PDB entry 8YQT | electron microscopy, 2.56 A resolution | chains B and J of the 9 polymer chains in the assembly

== Chain B ==
Name: DNA-directed RNA polymerase subunit beta
Source organism: African swine fever virus
Notes: EC 2.7.7.6
UniProtKB: A0A2X0RU95 (A0A2X0RU95_ASF); residue numbers follow UniProt; this construct covers 1-1242
Chain sequence (1242 residues; row label = number of the first residue in the row):
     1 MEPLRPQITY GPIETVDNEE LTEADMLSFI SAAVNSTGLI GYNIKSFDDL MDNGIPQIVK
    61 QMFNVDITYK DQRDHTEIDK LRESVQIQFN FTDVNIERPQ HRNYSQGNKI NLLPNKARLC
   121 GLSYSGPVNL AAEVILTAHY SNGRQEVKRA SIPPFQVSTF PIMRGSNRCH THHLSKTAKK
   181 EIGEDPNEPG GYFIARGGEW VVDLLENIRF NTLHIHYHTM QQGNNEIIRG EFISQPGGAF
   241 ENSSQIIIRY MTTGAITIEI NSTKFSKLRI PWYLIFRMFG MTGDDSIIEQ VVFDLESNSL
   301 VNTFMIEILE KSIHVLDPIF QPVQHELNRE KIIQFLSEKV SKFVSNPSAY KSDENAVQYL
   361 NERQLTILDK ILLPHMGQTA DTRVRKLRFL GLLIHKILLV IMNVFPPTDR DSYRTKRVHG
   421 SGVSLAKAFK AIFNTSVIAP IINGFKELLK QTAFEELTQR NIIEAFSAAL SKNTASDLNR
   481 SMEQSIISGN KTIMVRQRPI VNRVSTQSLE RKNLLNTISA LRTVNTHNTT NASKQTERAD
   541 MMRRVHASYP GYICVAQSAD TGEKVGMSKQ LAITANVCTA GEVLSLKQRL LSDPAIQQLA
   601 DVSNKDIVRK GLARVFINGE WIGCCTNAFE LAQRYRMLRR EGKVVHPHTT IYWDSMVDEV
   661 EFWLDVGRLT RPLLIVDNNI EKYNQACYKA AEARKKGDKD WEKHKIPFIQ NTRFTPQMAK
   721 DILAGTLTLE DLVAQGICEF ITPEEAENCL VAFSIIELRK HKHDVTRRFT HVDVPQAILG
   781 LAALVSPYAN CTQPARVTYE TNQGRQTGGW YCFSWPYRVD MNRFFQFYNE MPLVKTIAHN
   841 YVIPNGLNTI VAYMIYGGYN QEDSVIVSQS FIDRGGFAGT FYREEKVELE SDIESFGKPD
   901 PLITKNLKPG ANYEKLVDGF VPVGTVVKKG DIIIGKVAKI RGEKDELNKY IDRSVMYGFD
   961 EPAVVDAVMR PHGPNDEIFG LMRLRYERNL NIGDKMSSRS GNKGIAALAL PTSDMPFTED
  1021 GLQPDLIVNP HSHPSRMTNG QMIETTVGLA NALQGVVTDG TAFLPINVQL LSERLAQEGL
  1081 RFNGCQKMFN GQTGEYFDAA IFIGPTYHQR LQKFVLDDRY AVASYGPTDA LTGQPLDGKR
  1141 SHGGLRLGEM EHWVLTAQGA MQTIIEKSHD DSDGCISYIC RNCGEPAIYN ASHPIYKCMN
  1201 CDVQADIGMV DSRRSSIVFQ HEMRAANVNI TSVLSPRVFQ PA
Disordered / not traced: 1-3, 219-224, 490-503, 528-534, 941-948
Metal / ion sites: Zn2+: Cys1180, Cys1183, Cys1198, Cys1201

== Chain J ==
Name: M1249L
Source organism: African swine fever virus
UniProtKB: A0A2X0SDX8 (A0A2X0SDX8_ASF); numbering as in UniProt (aligned over 1-1249)
Chain sequence (1249 residues; numbered 1 to 1249; the number before each row is that of its first residue):
     1 MEEVITIAQI VHRGTDILSL NNEEIEALVD EIYSTLKGSN DIKNIRLIDF LFTLKDFVNH
    61 VRAEQSKLPD LSMPIEAYIR QLLVDPDVVP IVSEKKKELR VRPSTRKEIF LINGTHLAVP
   121 AEAPIEIYGL KLRLKTFSPQ CFMRMAEIGS FSPETLGYVA SGANLTNFIR VFMKCVDQET
   181 WKKNGEGVVV TTKENIIQFT HQYIELYKFL RSGGHSWLIN RLAEEMVHRK LDREDQGSHI
   241 SNIVETEEIE PEENIKRVIF FLKELSTMYS VSPVFTSGYM PLLYDLYRAG YLEVLWNPVE
   301 QKFLQHAEQR EKEQMILQQV DMKLTEVITQ ARQYFKIMEE KIGRVQSDAI REILTMEGKV
   361 DDPNSILQEV IKACGKQEAE LITTEYLNIK KQWELQEKNA CAHLKLVKQL RSGLQYAELL
   421 KVLESIRVLY KEKNNTTNWN LCKACGFKLL CPHVDMLIQL QAAEASYDTM RTKLMKFSGI
   481 NKEKENNQGL IYSYFCKICG EELAHFIQED RTADVGIIGD LNSKLRVFIW QETMKACTFI
   541 HFGKLVDVKQ FANIAVNVCL PLVYSIENIK KEEDYDPLTQ LYAVIYIYAY ILNLIYSSQK
   601 NKEFLTITIH GMKADSSLNA YVTFLLEKMM QQYSGIINQL SEITDQWIAN NFREAFKKII
   661 HQNGLQGLSV QDDTKVLLTE ILLDPMYDYA ATVARIDGSI PMHKPRTPKE AEYEFKTVIG
   721 RTPAELLSQK EFYDKIYTSK YRPDFTQLTR LNDIYFQEES LRVWWGGRDE EKTSTLIYLR
   781 AYELFLKYLQ NAPNFNSELA EFKTYENAYG EQKALLAQQG FYNIFDPNTG RADQRTRLFE
   841 YKRLPISTLY DERGLPHKWT IYVYKAVDSS QKPAEIEVTR KDVIKKIDNH YALADLRCSV
   901 CHVLQHEVGQ LNIKKVQTAL KASLEFNTFY AFYESRCPKG GLHDFQDKKC VKCGLFTYII
   961 YDHLSQPELV HDYYNNYKDQ YDKEKMSIRS IQIKKDMTTP STETQPKPPQ EPWTFDYGKI
  1021 IKTAKILDIS PAVIEAIGAM EGRSYADIRE GQGAPPPPTS MDDPRLMAVD SAVRIFLYNY
  1081 NCLRHVSTFN KPPIHVERLV KHLSYEEKED LEKVLPNVVN EYHTTFKHLR VTDPASALLY
  1141 SIEFLCISFL TLYEIKEPSW VVNIVREFAL TELNTIIQSE KLLSKPGAFN FMIFGEDFVC
  1201 SGEDSSMDDI SAYSSPGLFG EDIIDRLDDP FSIEDVDISL DVLDNLAPQ
Disordered / not traced: 1-671, 752-770, 992-1010, 1218-1226
Metal / ion sites: Zn2+ site 1: His857, Cys898, Cys901; Zn2+ site 2: Cys937, His943, Cys950
From the paper describing this entry:
  - conformationally variable residues (order/disorder transition): Phe1219 to Arg1226

== Interface between chain B and chain J ==
Pairs across the interface - 208 pairs, chain B then chain J:
  Glu20(B) - Arg831(J)
  Thr22(B) - Arg831(J)
  Thr22(B) - Ala832(J)
  Thr22(B) - Gln834(J)
  Glu23(B) - Gln834(J)  hydrogen bond (backbone-side chain)
  Met62(B) - Ser1205(J)
  Phe63(B) - Ser1205(J)
  Asn64(B) - Glu1203(J)
  Asn64(B) - Asp1204(J)
  Asn64(B) - Ser1205(J)  hydrogen bond (backbone-side chain)
  Val65(B) - Asp1204(J)
  Asp66(B) - Ser1201(J)  hydrogen bond
  Asp66(B) - Glu1203(J)
  Asp66(B) - Asp1204(J)  hydrogen bond (backbone-side chain)
  Ile67(B) - Val1199(J)
  Ile67(B) - Asp1204(J)
  Ile67(B) - Ser1206(J)
  Ile67(B) - Met1207(J)  hydrophobic
  Thr68(B) - Phe1198(J)
  Thr68(B) - Val1199(J)  hydrogen bond (backbone-backbone)
  Tyr69(B) - Asp1197(J)
  Tyr69(B) - Phe1198(J)  hydrophobic
  Lys70(B) - Met1192(J)
  Lys70(B) - Asp1197(J)  hydrogen bond (backbone-backbone)
  Gln72(B) - Asp1197(J)
  Glu83(B) - Phe1189(J)
  Glu83(B) - Asn1190(J)
  Ser84(B) - Phe1191(J)
  Ser84(B) - Met1192(J)
  Arg98(B) - Tyr788(J)  hydrogen bond
  His101(B) - Glu680(J)  salt bridge
  Asn103(B) - Glu680(J)
  Asn103(B) - Ile681(J)
  Asn103(B) - Phe732(J)
  Ser105(B) - Leu726(J)
  Ser105(B) - Leu727(J)
  Ser105(B) - Gln729(J)
  Gln106(B) - Lys730(J)  hydrogen bond (backbone-side chain)
  Gly107(B) - Lys730(J)
  Asn108(B) - Lys730(J)
  Ile110(B) - Tyr733(J)
  Asn111(B) - Tyr733(J)  hydrogen bond (backbone-side chain)
  Asn111(B) - Leu789(J)
  Leu113(B) - Pro685(J)  hydrophobic
  Asn115(B) - Pro685(J)
  Lys116(B) - Glu680(J)  salt bridge
  Leu119(B) - Leu683(J)  hydrophobic
  His139(B) - Phe1191(J)
  Gly143(B) - Ala1188(J)
  His170(B) - Tyr788(J)  hydrogen bond
  His173(B) - Tyr788(J)
  His173(B) - Phe795(J)
  His173(B) - Leu799(J)
  Leu174(B) - Phe785(J)  hydrophobic
  Leu174(B) - Tyr788(J)  hydrophobic
  Leu174(B) - Lys803(J)  hydrogen bond (backbone-side chain)
  Ser175(B) - Ala781(J)
  Ser175(B) - Phe802(J)
  Ser175(B) - Glu806(J)
  Lys176(B) - Glu806(J)  hydrogen bond (backbone-side chain)
  Thr177(B) - Ile777(J)
  Thr177(B) - Tyr778(J)
  Thr177(B) - Ala781(J)
  Thr177(B) - Glu806(J)  hydrogen bond
  Glu181(B) - Tyr689(J)
  Glu181(B) - Tyr778(J)  hydrogen bond
  Ile182(B) - Pro685(J)
  Asn207(B) - Pro1216(J)
  Phe210(B) - Pro1216(J)
  Ile233(B) - Pro1216(J)
  Ile233(B) - Gly1217(J)
  Asn242(B) - Tyr1213(J)
  Ser243(B) - Pro1216(J)  hydrogen bond (side chain-backbone)
  Gln245(B) - Gly1217(J)  hydrogen bond (side chain-backbone)
  Ser262(B) - Ala1212(J)
  Thr263(B) - Asp1208(J)
  Thr263(B) - Asp1209(J)  hydrogen bond (backbone-backbone)
  Thr263(B) - Ala1212(J)
  Lys264(B) - Gly1202(J)  hydrogen bond (side chain-backbone)
  Lys264(B) - Asp1204(J)  hydrogen bond (side chain-backbone)
  Lys264(B) - Asp1208(J)  salt bridge
  Gly280(B) - Met1067(J)
  Gly280(B) - Ser1071(J)
  Met281(B) - Met1067(J)  hydrophobic
  Thr282(B) - Ser1071(J)
  Thr282(B) - Arg1074(J)  hydrogen bond
  Gly283(B) - Arg1074(J)
  Leu327(B) - Ser1071(J)
  Leu327(B) - Ile1075(J)
  Leu327(B) - Tyr1078(J)  hydrophobic
  Asn328(B) - Ile1075(J)
  Asn328(B) - Ser1179(J)
  Arg329(B) - Ala1068(J)
  Arg329(B) - Glu1180(J)  salt bridge
  Arg329(B) - Leu1183(J)
  Glu330(B) - Ser1179(J)
  Glu330(B) - Leu1182(J)
  Phe343(B) - Phe1194(J)
  Phe343(B) - Glu1196(J)
  Phe343(B) - Phe1198(J)
  Phe343(B) - Val1199(J)  hydrophobic
  Phe343(B) - Cys1200(J)  hydrophobic
  Val344(B) - Phe1194(J)  hydrophobic
  Ser345(B) - Phe1194(J)
  Ser345(B) - Gly1195(J)  hydrogen bond (side chain-backbone)
  Ser345(B) - Glu1196(J)  hydrogen bond
  Asn346(B) - Phe1194(J)  hydrogen bond (backbone-backbone)
  Ala349(B) - Ile1193(J)
  Tyr350(B) - Ile1193(J)  hydrophobic
  Tyr350(B) - Phe1194(J)  hydrophobic
  Asp353(B) - Phe1189(J)
  Asp353(B) - Ile1193(J)
  Glu354(B) - Gln1178(J)  hydrogen bond
  Glu354(B) - Lys1181(J)  salt bridge
  Glu354(B) - Leu1182(J)
  Asn355(B) - Pro1186(J)
  Asn355(B) - Gly1187(J)  hydrogen bond (side chain-backbone)
  Asn355(B) - Ala1188(J)
  Asn355(B) - Phe1189(J)
  Ala356(B) - Phe1189(J)  hydrophobic
  Ala356(B) - Phe1194(J)
  Val357(B) - Leu1182(J)  hydrophobic
  Gln358(B) - Lys1181(J)  hydrogen bond (side chain-backbone)
  Gln358(B) - Leu1182(J)
  Gln358(B) - Ser1184(J)
  Gln358(B) - Lys1185(J)
  Gln358(B) - Pro1186(J)
  Tyr359(B) - Pro1186(J)
  Tyr359(B) - Phe1189(J)  hydrophobic
  Tyr359(B) - Phe1191(J)  hydrophobic
  Tyr359(B) - Val1199(J)
  Tyr359(B) - Cys1200(J)
  Tyr359(B) - Ser1201(J)
  Leu360(B) - Phe1194(J)  hydrophobic
  Asn361(B) - Leu1182(J)  hydrogen bond (side chain-backbone)
  Asn361(B) - Leu1183(J)
  Glu362(B) - Pro1186(J)
  Arg363(B) - Cys1200(J)  hydrogen bond
  Leu365(B) - Glu1041(J)
  Leu365(B) - Leu1183(J)  hydrophobic
  Lys370(B) - Gly1202(J)
  Ala380(B) - Pro1064(J)
  Asp381(B) - Asp1062(J)
  Asp381(B) - Pro1064(J)
  Arg383(B) - Glu1041(J)  salt bridge
  Val384(B) - Asp1062(J)
  Val384(B) - Pro1064(J)  hydrophobic
  Val384(B) - Met1067(J)  hydrophobic
  Arg388(B) - Asp1062(J)  salt bridge
  Lys427(B) - Tyr1213(J)
  Lys427(B) - Ser1214(J)
  Lys430(B) - Tyr1213(J)
  Ala431(B) - Ile1210(J)  hydrophobic
  Ala431(B) - Tyr1213(J)  hydrophobic
  Asn434(B) - Ser1205(J)
  Asn434(B) - Ser1206(J)
  Asn434(B) - Ile1210(J)
  Ile438(B) - Ser1206(J)
  Thr536(B) - Pro1230(J)
  Ala539(B) - Pro1230(J)  hydrophobic
  Ala539(B) - Phe1231(J)  hydrophobic
  Arg543(B) - Phe1231(J)
  Asp560(B) - Pro1248(J)
  Thr561(B) - Leu1246(J)
  Thr561(B) - Ala1247(J)
  Thr561(B) - Pro1248(J)
  Glu563(B) - Asp1229(J)
  Glu563(B) - Phe1231(J)
  Glu563(B) - Ser1232(J)
  Ala600(B) - Ser1060(J)
  Ala600(B) - Met1061(J)
  Val602(B) - Met1061(J)
  Ile756(B) - Gln834(J)
  Arg796(B) - Gln1249(J)  hydrogen bond (side chain-backbone)
  Tyr799(B) - Pro1248(J)
  Tyr799(B) - Gln1249(J)
  Met831(B) - Gln819(J)
  Lys835(B) - Phe821(J)
  Asp863(B) - Gln1249(J)
  Arg970(B) - Thr679(J)
  His972(B) - Val676(J)
  His972(B) - Glu680(J)  salt bridge
  Lys995(B) - Asp1244(J)  salt bridge
  Lys1003(B) - Gln1249(J)  hydrogen bond
  Arg1036(B) - Gln1249(J)
  Gln1054(B) - Tyr822(J)  hydrogen bond
  Val1056(B) - Tyr822(J)  hydrophobic
  Val1057(B) - Phe821(J)
  Val1057(B) - Tyr822(J)  hydrogen bond (backbone-backbone)
  Thr1058(B) - Phe821(J)
  Thr1058(B) - Tyr822(J)
  Asp1059(B) - Phe821(J)
  Pro1065(B) - Asp833(J)
  Pro1065(B) - Gln834(J)
  Pro1065(B) - Thr836(J)
  Ile1066(B) - Arg835(J)
  Ile1066(B) - Thr836(J)
  Asn1067(B) - Arg835(J)
  Asn1067(B) - Arg837(J)
  Gln1069(B) - Arg837(J)  hydrogen bond
  Leu1070(B) - Asp833(J)
  Leu1070(B) - Arg835(J)
  Leu1071(B) - Ile824(J)  hydrophobic
  Arg1074(B) - Ile824(J)
  Lys1113(B) - Asp1244(J)
  Arg1146(B) - Asp1237(J)  salt bridge
  Gly1148(B) - Asp1237(J)
  Glu1149(B) - Asp1237(J)  hydrogen bond (backbone-side chain)
Interface residues without a listed pair, chain B (147 interface residues in all): Glu19, Ala24, Tyr104, Cys120, His172, Ala178, Asn261, Phe279, Ile333, Lys342, Thr366, Ile367, Asp369, Arg385, Ala428, Thr435, Gln535, Asp540, Leu599, Asp601, Ser603, Met969, Pro971, Asp976, Ile978, Lys1139, Met1150, Glu1151
Interface residues without a listed pair, chain J (107 interface residues in all): Asp673, Leu677, Asp684, Met686, Thr692, Gly820, Gly1038, Asp1063, Arg1130, Val1131, Ser1215, Asp1241, Leu1243
The authors on this interface:
  - interface residues, chain J: Glu1196(J), Asp1197(J), Glu1203(J), Asp1204(J), Asp1208(J), Asp1209(J)

== Overview ==
The interface between chain B and chain J involves 147 residues on one side and 107 on the other; the contacts
include 34 hydrogen bonds and 10 salt bridges. Among the polar pairs are His101(B)-Glu680(J),
Lys116(B)-Glu680(J) and Lys264(B)-Asp1208(J). From the paper: interface residues Glu1196(J), Asp1197(J) and
Glu1203(J) among others; conformational variability at Phe1219(J).
Chain B is DNA-directed RNA polymerase subunit beta and chain J is M1249L, both from African swine fever
virus; the structure, African swine fever virus RNA Polymerase-M1249L complex2, was determined by electron
microscopy (same publication as 8YQU, 8YQV, 8YQW, 8YQX, 8YQY and 8YQZ).
